PDB entry 9G8N | electron microscopy, 3.70 A resolution | chains N and G of the 13 polymer chains in the assembly

== Chain N ==
Molecule: Exosome complex component RRP43
Source organism: Homo sapiens
Reference sequence: Q96B26 (EXOS8_HUMAN); numbering as in UniProt (aligned over 1-276)
Amino-acid sequence (280 residues; row label = number of the first residue in the row; numbers below 1 keep their minus sign (Gly-3 is residue -3)):
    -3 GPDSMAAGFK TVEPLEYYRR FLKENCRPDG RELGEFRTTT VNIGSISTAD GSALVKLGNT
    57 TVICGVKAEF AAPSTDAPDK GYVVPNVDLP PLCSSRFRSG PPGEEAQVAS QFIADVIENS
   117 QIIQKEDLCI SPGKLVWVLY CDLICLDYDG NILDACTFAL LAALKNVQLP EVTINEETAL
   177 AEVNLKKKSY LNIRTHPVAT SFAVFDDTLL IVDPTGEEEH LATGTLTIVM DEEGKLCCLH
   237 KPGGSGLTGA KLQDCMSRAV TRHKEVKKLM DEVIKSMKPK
Unresolved in the structure: -3 to 8, 274-276
Sequence notes: expression tag (-3 to 0)
Swiss-Prot annotation at these positions:
  - modified residue: Ala2 (N-acetylalanine)
  - natural variant: Ala2 (A2V: In PCH1C), Ser272 (S272T: In PCH1C)

== Chain G ==
Molecule: Exosome complex component MTR3
Source organism: Homo sapiens
Reference sequence: Q5RKV6 (EXOS6_HUMAN); residues 1-272 here = UniProt positions 1-272
Amino-acid sequence (272 residues; each row starts with the number of its first residue):
     1 MPGDHRRIRG PEESQPPQLY AADEEEAPGT RDPTRLRPVY ARAGLLSQAK GSAYLEAGGT
    61 KVLCAVSGPR QAEGGERGGG PAGAGGEAPA ALRGRLLCDF RRAPFAGRRR RAPPGGCEER
   121 ELALALQEAL EPAVRLGRYP RAQLEVSALL LEDGGSALAA ALTAAALALA DAGVEMYDLV
   181 VGCGLSLAPG PAPTWLLDPT RLEEERAAAG LTVALMPVLN QVAGLLGSGE GGLTESWAEA
   241 VRLGLEGCQR LYPVLQQSLV RAARRRGAAA QP
Unresolved in the structure: 1-2, 73-89, 271-272

== How chain N and chain G interact ==
Pairs across the interface - 52 pairs, chain N then chain G:
  Ile42(N) with Phe105(G), hydrophobic; Leu151(G)
  Ser43(N) with Glu152(G), hydrogen bond
  Thr44(N) with Phe105(G), hydrogen bond (side chain-backbone); Ala106(G); Gly107(G); Glu152(G)
  Ala45(N) with Phe105(G), hydrophobic
  Asn55(N) with Ser47(G), hydrogen bond
  Gly61(N) with Phe105(G)
  Lys63(N) with Gly107(G); Arg108(G)
  Ala64(N) with Pro17(G)
  Glu65(N) with Ser14(G), hydrogen bond; Pro17(G); Arg110(G)
  Phe66(N) with Ser14(G); Gln15(G), hydrogen bond (backbone-backbone); Pro17(G), hydrophobic
  Ala67(N) with Pro11(G), hydrophobic; Glu13(G)
  Val80(N) with Ile8(G); Gly10(G)
  Pro81(N) with Ile8(G)
  Asn82(N) with Arg7(G)
  Asp84(N) with Arg101(G), salt bridge
  Leu88(N) with Leu46(G); Ala65(G), hydrophobic; Ser147(G)
  Cys89(N) with Gln48(G)
  Ser91(N) with Gln48(G); Arg70(G), hydrogen bond (backbone-side chain)
  Ser95(N) with Asp99(G)
  Pro97(N) with Arg6(G)
  Pro98(N) with Arg6(G)
  Gln103(N) with Arg6(G)
  Val134(N) with Pro11(G), hydrophobic
  Tyr136(N) with Pro11(G); Ser14(G); Arg110(G)
  Asp138(N) with Pro104(G); Phe105(G); Arg110(G), salt bridge
  Leu142(N) with Leu46(G)
  Asp143(N) with Ser47(G), hydrogen bond; Gln48(G)
  Tyr144(N) with Gln48(G)
  Ala177(N) with Tyr20(G)
  Val179(N) with Tyr20(G); Ala21(G), hydrophobic; Ala22(G)
  Leu181(N) with Asp23(G)
Interface residues without a listed pair, chain N (38 interface residues in all): Ser41, Tyr78, Pro87, Ser90, Ala110, Ile140, Asp145
Interface residues without a listed pair, chain G (32 interface residues in all): Pro16, Leu63, Leu149

== In short ==
38 residues of chain N and 32 residues of chain G are in contact, with 7 hydrogen bonds and 2 salt bridges.
Polar contacts include Asp84(N)-Arg101(G), Asp138(N)-Arg110(G) and Ser43(N)-Glu152(G).
Chain N is Exosome complex component RRP43 and chain G is Exosome complex component MTR3, both from Homo
sapiens; the structure, 80S-bound human Ski2-exosome complex, was determined by electron microscopy, deposited
together with 9G8P, 9G8Q and 9G8R.
